Entry 1GSD (X-ray diffraction, 2.50 A resolution); this record covers chains A and B.

[Chain A (and B)]
Molecule: Glutathione transferase A1-1
Organism: Homo sapiens
Notes: EC 2.5.1.18; chain B of this document is another copy of the same molecule, construct and numbering; everything in this record applies to it too
UniProt: P08263 (GSTA1_HUMAN); residues 2-222 here correspond to UniProt positions 1-221 (UniProt number = residue number - 1)
Chain sequence (221 residues; each row starts with the number of its first residue):
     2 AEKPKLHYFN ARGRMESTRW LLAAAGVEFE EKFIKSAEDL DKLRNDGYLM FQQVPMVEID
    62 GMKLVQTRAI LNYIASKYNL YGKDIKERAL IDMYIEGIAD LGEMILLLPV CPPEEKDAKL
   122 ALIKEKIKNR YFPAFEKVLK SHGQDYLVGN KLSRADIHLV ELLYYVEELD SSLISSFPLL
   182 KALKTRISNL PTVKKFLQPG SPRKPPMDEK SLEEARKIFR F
Unresolved in the structure: 210-222
What the authors report for this chain:
  - conformationally variable residues (side-chain flip): F10
  - catalytic residues: Y9 (citing earlier work)

[Chain A / chain B interface]
Pairs across the interface (65):
  M51(A) - Y95(B)  hydrophobic
  M51(A) - A135(B)
  F52(A) - M94(B)
  F52(A) - G98(B)
  F52(A) - R131(B)  hydrogen bond (backbone-side chain)
  F52(A) - Y132(B)  hydrophobic
  F52(A) - A135(B)  hydrophobic
  F52(A) - F136(B)  hydrophobic
  Q53(A) - N130(B)
  Q53(A) - R131(B)
  Q54(A) - R131(B)
  Q54(A) - Y132(B)
  D61(A) - K87(B)  hydrogen bond (backbone-side chain)
  M63(A) - K87(B)
  K64(A) - M94(B)
  L65(A) - M94(B)  hydrophobic
  V66(A) - M94(B)  hydrophobic
  Q67(A) - M94(B)
  Q67(A) - E97(B)
  Q67(A) - G98(B)
  Q67(A) - D101(B)
  R69(A) - R69(B)
  R69(A) - E97(B)  salt bridge
  A70(A) - D93(B)
  A70(A) - M94(B)
  N73(A) - R89(B)
  N73(A) - D93(B)  hydrogen bond
  Y74(A) - I86(B)  hydrophobic
  Y74(A) - K87(B)
  Y74(A) - A90(B)  hydrophobic
  S77(A) - I86(B)
  K78(A) - I86(B)
  Y82(A) - R89(B)  hydrogen bond
  I86(A) - Y74(B)  hydrophobic
  I86(A) - S77(B)
  I86(A) - K78(B)
  K87(A) - D61(B)  hydrogen bond (side chain-backbone)
  K87(A) - M63(B)
  K87(A) - Y74(B)
  R89(A) - N73(B)
  R89(A) - Y82(B)  hydrogen bond
  R89(A) - R89(B)
  A90(A) - L65(B)  hydrophobic
  A90(A) - Y74(B)  hydrophobic
  D93(A) - A70(B)
  D93(A) - N73(B)  hydrogen bond
  M94(A) - F52(B)
  M94(A) - V66(B)  hydrophobic
  M94(A) - Q67(B)
  M94(A) - A70(B)
  Y95(A) - M51(B)  hydrophobic
  E97(A) - Q67(B)
  E97(A) - R69(B)  salt bridge
  G98(A) - F52(B)
  G98(A) - Q67(B)
  D101(A) - Q67(B)
  N130(A) - Q53(B)
  R131(A) - F52(B)  hydrogen bond (side chain-backbone)
  R131(A) - Q53(B)
  R131(A) - Q54(B)
  Y132(A) - F52(B)  hydrophobic
  A135(A) - M51(B)
  A135(A) - F52(B)  hydrophobic
  F136(A) - F52(B)  hydrophobic
  V139(A) - M51(B)  hydrophobic
Interface residues without a listed pair, chain B (33 interface residues in all): K64, V139

[Summary]
Chain A and chain B each contribute 33 residues to their interface, with 8 hydrogen bonds and 2 salt bridges.
Polar pairs include R69(A)-E97(B), F52(A)-R131(B) and D61(A)-K87(B). From the paper: the catalytic residue
Y9(A); conformational variability at F10(A).
Both chains are Glutathione transferase A1-1 (Homo sapiens). Entry 1GSD (Glutathione transferase A1-1 in
unliganded form) was determined by X-ray diffraction (same publication as 1GSE and 1GSF).
